Entry 9CU2 (electron microscopy, 2.27 A resolution); this record covers chains B and D of the 14 polymer chains in the assembly.

[Chain B (and D)]
Molecule: Nitrogenase molybdenum-iron protein beta chain
From: Azotobacter vinelandii
Notes: EC 1.18.6.1; chain D of this document is another copy of the same molecule, construct and numbering; everything in this record applies to it too
UniProtKB: P07329 (NIFK_AZOVI); numbering as in UniProt (aligned over 1-523)
Amino-acid sequence (523 residues; row label = number of the first residue in the row):
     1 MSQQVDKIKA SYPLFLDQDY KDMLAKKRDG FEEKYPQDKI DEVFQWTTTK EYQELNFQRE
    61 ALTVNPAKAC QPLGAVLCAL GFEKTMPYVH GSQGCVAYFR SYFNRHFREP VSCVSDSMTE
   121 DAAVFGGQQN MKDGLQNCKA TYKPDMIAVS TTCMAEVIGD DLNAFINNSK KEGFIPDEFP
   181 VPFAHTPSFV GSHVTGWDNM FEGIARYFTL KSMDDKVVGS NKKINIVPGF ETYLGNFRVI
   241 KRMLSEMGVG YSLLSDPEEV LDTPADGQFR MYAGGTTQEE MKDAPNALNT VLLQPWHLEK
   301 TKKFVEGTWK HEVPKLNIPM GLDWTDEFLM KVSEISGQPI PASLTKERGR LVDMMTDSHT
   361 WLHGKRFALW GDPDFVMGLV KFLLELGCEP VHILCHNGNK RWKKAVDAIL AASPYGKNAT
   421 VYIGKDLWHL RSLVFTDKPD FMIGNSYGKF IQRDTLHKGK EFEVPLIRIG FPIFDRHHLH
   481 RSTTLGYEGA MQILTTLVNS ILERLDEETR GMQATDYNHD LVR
Disordered / not traced: 1
Metal / ion sites: fe(8)-S(7) cluster Fe: C70, C95, C153 (shared with 3 residues of chain A); Fe ion site 1: R108, E109 (shared with D353(D), D357(D) of chain D); Fe ion site 2: D353, D357 (shared with R108(D), E109(D) of chain D)
Ligand contacts: fe(8)-S(7) cluster (CLF): C70, P72, S92, G94, C95, Y98, F99, T152, C153, S188
Curated features (UniProtKB/Swiss-Prot):
  - binding site ([8Fe-7S] cluster): C70, C95, C153, S188

[Interface between chain B and chain D]
Contacting residue pairs (128):
  S11(B) - Y517(D)  hydrogen bond (backbone-side chain)
  S11(B) - N518(D)
  Y12(B) - E508(D)
  Y12(B) - T515(D)
  Y12(B) - Y517(D)
  Y12(B) - N518(D)
  F15(B) - Y517(D)
  L16(B) - A514(D)
  L16(B) - T515(D)
  K34(B) - Q513(D)  hydrogen bond
  Q37(B) - Q513(D)  hydrogen bond
  R105(B) - V522(D)
  R108(B) - D357(D)
  R108(B) - R523(D)  hydrogen bond (side chain-backbone)
  E109(B) - D353(D)
  R238(B) - R350(D)
  E259(B) - K346(D)  salt bridge
  E259(B) - R350(D)  salt bridge
  D262(B) - R350(D)  salt bridge
  P264(B) - K346(D)
  P264(B) - G349(D)
  A265(B) - G349(D)  hydrogen bond (backbone-backbone)
  A265(B) - V352(D)
  A265(B) - D353(D)
  K346(B) - E259(D)  salt bridge
  K346(B) - P264(D)
  G349(B) - P264(D)
  G349(B) - A265(D)  hydrogen bond (backbone-backbone)
  R350(B) - E259(D)  salt bridge
  R350(B) - D262(D)  salt bridge
  R350(B) - P264(D)
  R350(B) - R481(D)
  V352(B) - A265(D)
  D353(B) - E109(D)
  D353(B) - T263(D)
  D353(B) - A265(D)
  M354(B) - H478(D)
  M354(B) - R481(D)
  D357(B) - R108(D)
  D357(B) - H477(D)
  D357(B) - H478(D)
  S358(B) - H477(D)  hydrogen bond
  S358(B) - H478(D)  hydrogen bond
  W361(B) - H477(D)
  S446(B) - L521(D)
  Y447(B) - L521(D)  hydrophobic
  K449(B) - D506(D)  salt bridge
  K449(B) - H519(D)
  K449(B) - D520(D)  hydrogen bond (side chain-backbone)
  F450(B) - H519(D)
  Q452(B) - R510(D)
  R453(B) - R510(D)
  R453(B) - M512(D)  hydrogen bond
  R453(B) - D516(D)  salt bridge
  D454(B) - M512(D)
  L456(B) - R510(D)
  H457(B) - M512(D)
  E463(B) - R510(D)
  R468(B) - D506(D)  salt bridge
  F474(B) - L521(D)
  F474(B) - R523(D)  hydrogen bond (backbone-backbone)
  D475(B) - L502(D)
  D475(B) - L521(D)  hydrogen bond (backbone-backbone)
  R476(B) - N499(D)
  R476(B) - L502(D)
  R476(B) - E503(D)
  R476(B) - D506(D)  salt bridge
  H477(B) - D357(D)
  H477(B) - S358(D)  hydrogen bond
  H477(B) - W361(D)  hydrogen bond
  H477(B) - T495(D)
  H477(B) - V498(D)
  H477(B) - N499(D)  hydrogen bond (backbone-side chain)
  H477(B) - L502(D)
  H477(B) - R523(D)  hydrogen bond (side chain-backbone)
  H478(B) - M354(D)
  H478(B) - D357(D)
  H478(B) - S358(D)  hydrogen bond
  H478(B) - L494(D)
  L479(B) - N499(D)
  R481(B) - R350(D)
  R481(B) - M354(D)
  R481(B) - M491(D)
  T495(B) - H477(D)
  V498(B) - H477(D)
  N499(B) - R476(D)
  N499(B) - H477(D)  hydrogen bond (side chain-backbone)
  N499(B) - L479(D)
  L502(B) - D475(D)
  L502(B) - H477(D)
  E503(B) - R476(D)
  D506(B) - K449(D)  salt bridge
  D506(B) - R468(D)  salt bridge
  D506(B) - D475(D)
  D506(B) - R476(D)  salt bridge
  E508(B) - Y12(D)  hydrogen bond
  T509(B) - Y12(D)
  R510(B) - Q452(D)
  R510(B) - R453(D)
  R510(B) - L456(D)
  R510(B) - E463(D)
  M512(B) - R453(D)
  M512(B) - D454(D)
  M512(B) - H457(D)
  Q513(B) - K34(D)  hydrogen bond
  Q513(B) - Q37(D)  hydrogen bond
  A514(B) - L16(D)
  T515(B) - Y12(D)
  T515(B) - L16(D)
  D516(B) - R453(D)  salt bridge
  Y517(B) - S11(D)  hydrogen bond (side chain-backbone)
  Y517(B) - Y12(D)
  Y517(B) - F15(D)
  N518(B) - S11(D)  hydrogen bond
  N518(B) - Y12(D)
  H519(B) - K449(D)
  H519(B) - F450(D)
  D520(B) - K449(D)  hydrogen bond (backbone-side chain)
  L521(B) - S446(D)
  L521(B) - Y447(D)  hydrophobic
  L521(B) - F474(D)
  L521(B) - D475(D)  hydrogen bond (backbone-backbone)
  V522(B) - R105(D)
  V522(B) - F474(D)  hydrophobic
  R523(B) - R108(D)  hydrogen bond (backbone-side chain)
  R523(B) - F474(D)  hydrogen bond (backbone-backbone)
  R523(B) - D475(D)
  R523(B) - H477(D)  hydrogen bond (backbone-side chain)
Also at the interface, not in a pair above, chain B (68 interface residues in all): P13, F44, T263, M491, L494, L505
Also at the interface, not in a pair above, chain D (68 interface residues in all): P13, F44, R238, L505, T509

[Overview]
The chain B/chain D interface involves 68 residues from each chain, with 28 hydrogen bonds and 14 salt
bridges. Polar pairs include E259(B)-K346(D), E259(B)-R350(D) and D262(B)-R350(D). Chain B binds fe(8)-S(7)
cluster. UniProt lists 4 [8Fe-7S] cluster-binding residues on chain B.
Both chains are Nitrogenase molybdenum-iron protein beta chain (Azotobacter vinelandii). Entry 9CU2
(Azotobacter vinelandii filamentous 2:2:1 MoFeP:FeP:FeSII-Complex (C2 symmetry)) was determined by electron
microscopy, deposited together with 9CTZ, 9CU0 and 9CU1.
